PDB entry 7ZF2 | electron microscopy, 3.86 A resolution | chains B and D of the 6 polymer chains in the assembly

# Chain B
Name: DNA-directed RNA polymerase subunit alpha
From: Mycobacterium tuberculosis
Notes: EC 2.7.7.6
UniProtKB: P9WGZ0 (RPOA_MYCTO); numbering as in UniProt (aligned over 1-347)
Chain sequence (347 residues; each row starts with the number of its first residue):
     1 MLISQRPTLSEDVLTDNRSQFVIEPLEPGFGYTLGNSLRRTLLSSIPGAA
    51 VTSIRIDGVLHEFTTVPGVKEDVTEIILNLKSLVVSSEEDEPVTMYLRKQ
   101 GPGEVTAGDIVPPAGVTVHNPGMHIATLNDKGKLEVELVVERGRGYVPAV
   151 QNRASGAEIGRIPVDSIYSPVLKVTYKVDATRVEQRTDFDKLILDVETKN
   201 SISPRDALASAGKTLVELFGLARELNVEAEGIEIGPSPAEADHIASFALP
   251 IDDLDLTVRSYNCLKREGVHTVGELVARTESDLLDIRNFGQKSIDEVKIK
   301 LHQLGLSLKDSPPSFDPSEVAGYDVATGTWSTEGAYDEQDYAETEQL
Unresolved in the structure: 236-347

# Chain D
Name: DNA-directed RNA polymerase subunit beta'
From: Mycobacterium tuberculosis
Notes: EC 2.7.7.6
UniProtKB: P9WGY7 (RPOC_MYCTU); residue numbers follow UniProt; this construct covers 4-1316
Chain sequence (1319 residues; row label = number of the first residue in the row):
     4 VNFFDELRIGLATAEDIRQWSYGEVKKPETINYRTLKPEKDGLFCEKIFG
    54 PTRDWECYCGKYKRVRFKGIICERCGVEVTRAKVRRERMGHIELAAPVTH
   104 IWYFKGVPSRLGYLLDLAPKDLEKIIYFAAYVITSVDEEMRHNELSTLEA
   154 EMAVERKAVEDQRDGELEARAQKLEADLAELEAEGAKADARRKVRDGGER
   204 EMRQIRDRAQRELDRLEDIWSTFTKLAPKQLIVDENLYRELVDRYGEYFT
   254 GAMGAESIQKLIENFDIDAEAESLRDVIRNGKGQKKLRALKRLKVVAAFQ
   304 QSGNSPMGMVLDAVPVIPPELRPMVQLDGGRFATSDLNDLYRRVINRNNR
   354 LKRLIDLGAPEIIVNNEKRMLQESVDALFDNGRRGRPVTGPGNRPLKSLS
   404 DLLKGKQGRFRQNLLGKRVDYSGRSVIVVGPQLKLHQCGLPKLMALELFK
   454 PFVMKRLVDLNHAQNIKSAKRMVERQRPQVWDVLEEVIAEHPVLLNRAPT
   504 LHRLGIQAFEPMLVEGKAIQLHPLVCEAFNADFDGDQMAVHLPLSAEAQA
   554 EARILMLSSNNILSPASGRPLAMPRLDMVTGLYYLTTEVPGDTGEYQPAS
   604 GDHPETGVYSSPAEAIMAADRGVLSVRAKIKVRLTQLRPPVEIEAELFGH
   654 SGWQPGDAWMAETTLGRVMFNELLPLGYPFVNKQMHKKVQAAIINDLAER
   704 YPMIVVAQTVDKLKDAGFYWATRSGVTVSMADVLVPPRKKEILDHYEERA
   754 DKVEKQFQRGALNHDERNEALVEIWKEATDEVGQALREHYPDDNPIITIV
   804 DSGATGNFTQTRTLAGMKGLVTNPKGEFIPRPVKSSFREGLTVLEYFINT
   854 HGARKGLADTALRTADSGYLTRRLVDVSQDVIVREHDCQTERGIVVELAE
   904 RAPDGTLIRDPYIETSAYARTLGTDAVDEAGNVIVERGQDLGDPEIDALL
   954 AAGITQVKVRSVLTCATSTGVCATCYGRSMATGKLVDIGEAVGIVAAQSI
  1004 GEPGTQLTMRTFHQGGVGEDITGGLPRVQELFEARVPRGKAPIADVTGRV
  1054 RLEDGERFYKITIVPDDGGEEVVYDKISKRQRLRVFKHEDGSERVLSDGD
  1104 HVEVGQQLMEGSADPHEVLRVQGPREVQIHLVREVQEVYRAQGVSIHDKH
  1154 IEVIVRQMLRRVTIIDSGSTEFLPGSLIDRAEFEAENRRVVAEGGEPAAG
  1204 RPVLMGITKASLATDSWLSAASFQETTRVLTDAAINCRSDKLNGLKENVI
  1254 IGKLIPAGTGINRYRNIAVQPTEEARAAAYTIPSYEDQYYSPDFGAATGA
  1304 AVPLDDYGYSDYRHHHHHH
Unresolved in the structure: 1012-1025, 1282-1322
Sequence notes: expression tag (1317-1322)
Bound ions: Zn2+ site 1: Cys-60, Cys-62, Cys-75, Cys-78; Zn2+ site 2: Cys-891, Cys-968, Cys-975, Cys-978
Ligand contacts: Mg2+ (MG): Asp-535, Asp-537, Asp-539

# Interface between chain B and chain D
Contacting residue pairs (20):
  Arg-40(B) / Asp-623(D)  salt bridge
  Glu-62(B) / Gly-604(D)
  Phe-63(B) / Ala-602(D)  hydrophobic
  Leu-78(B) / Val-611(D)  hydrophobic
  Leu-78(B) / Met-663(D)  hydrophobic
  Asn-79(B) / Arg-636(D)
  Lys-81(B) / Ser-613(D)
  Lys-81(B) / Glu-617(D)  salt bridge
  Tyr-146(B) / Glu-617(D)  hydrogen bond
  Tyr-146(B) / Met-620(D)  hydrophobic
  Tyr-146(B) / Arg-624(D)  hydrogen bond (backbone-side chain)
  Asp-165(B) / Glu-617(D)
  Ile-167(B) / Glu-617(D)
  Ile-167(B) / Met-620(D)  hydrophobic
  Lys-177(B) / Lys-437(D)
  Arg-182(B) / Trp-484(D)
  Arg-182(B) / Glu-488(D)  salt bridge
  Glu-184(B) / Trp-484(D)
  Thr-187(B) / Leu-516(D)
  Thr-187(B) / Glu-518(D)
Other interface residues (no listed pair), chain B (24 interface residues in all): Arg-39, Leu-43, Thr-74, Glu-75, Gly-145, Ile-162, Val-171, Leu-172, Lys-173, Gln-185, Asp-188
Other interface residues (no listed pair), chain D (26 interface residues in all): Lys-445, Pro-481, Asp-485, Val-517, Asp-605, Pro-607, Glu-608, Tyr-612, Ala-616, Ile-619, Ala-621

# In short
Chain B and chain D form an interface of 24 and 26 residues respectively; the contacts include 2 hydrogen
bonds and 3 salt bridges. Among the polar pairs are Arg-40(B)/Asp-623(D), Lys-81(B)/Glu-617(D) and
Arg-182(B)/Glu-488(D). Chain D binds Mg2+.
Here chain B is DNA-directed RNA polymerase subunit alpha and chain D is DNA-directed RNA polymerase subunit
beta', both from Mycobacterium tuberculosis. Entry 7ZF2 (Protomeric substructure from an octameric assembly of
M. tuberculosis RNA polymerase in complex with sigma-b initiation ...) was determined by electron microscopy
together with 7Z8Q, 7Q4U, 7Q59 and 7PP4 from the same study.
